Entry 3A2V (X-ray diffraction, 1.65 A resolution); this record covers chains A and C of the 10 polymer chains in the assembly.

Chain A (and C):
Protein: Probable peroxiredoxin
Source organism: Aeropyrum pernix
Notes: EC 1.11.1.15; chain C of this document is another copy of the same molecule, construct and numbering; everything in this record applies to it too
UniProtKB: Q9Y9L0 (TDXH_AERPE); residues 2-250 here = UniProt positions 2-250
Sequence (249 residues; numbered 2 to 250; the number before each row is that of its first residue):
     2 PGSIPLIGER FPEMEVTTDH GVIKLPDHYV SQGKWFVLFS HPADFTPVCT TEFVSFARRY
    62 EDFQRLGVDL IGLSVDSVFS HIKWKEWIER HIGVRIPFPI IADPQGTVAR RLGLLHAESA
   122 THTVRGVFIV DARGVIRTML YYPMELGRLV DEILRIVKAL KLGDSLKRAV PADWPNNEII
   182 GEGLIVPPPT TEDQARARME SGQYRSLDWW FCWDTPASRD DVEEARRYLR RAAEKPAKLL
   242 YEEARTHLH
Not modelled in the structure: 245-250
Sequence notes: engineered mutation Ser207 (Cys in Q9Y9L0)
UniProt features mapped onto this chain:
  - active site: Cys50 (Cysteine sulfenic acid (-SOH) intermediate)
  - binding site (substrate): Arg126
  - mutagenesis: Cys50 (C50S: Abolishes enzyme activity), Cys213 (C213S: Abolishes enzyme activity)
Small-molecule neighbours: peroxide ion (PER): Thr47, Pro48, Val49, Cys50, Arg126

Interface between chain A and chain C:
Pairs across the interface - 15 pairs, chain A then chain C:
  Pro189(A) - Phe80(C)  hydrophobic
  Pro190(A) - Phe80(C)
  Thr191(A) - Thr19(C)
  Thr192(A) - Asp20(C)
  Thr192(A) - His21(C)
  Thr192(A) - Gly22(C)
  Thr192(A) - Ile83(C)
  Glu193(A) - Asp20(C)  hydrogen bond (backbone-backbone)
  Glu193(A) - Ile83(C)
  Glu193(A) - Lys86(C)
  Glu193(A) - Arg96(C)  salt bridge
  Asp209(A) - Lys84(C)  salt bridge
  Trp210(A) - Ile83(C)  hydrophobic
  Trp210(A) - Lys84(C)
  Trp210(A) - Glu87(C)  hydrogen bond
Interface residues without a listed pair, chain A (9 interface residues in all): Arg197, Trp211
Interface residues without a listed pair, chain C (11 interface residues in all): Val79

In short:
The interface between chain A and chain C involves 9 residues on one side and 11 on the other, with 2 hydrogen
bonds and 2 salt bridges. Polar pairs include Glu193(A)-Arg96(C), Asp209(A)-Lys84(C) and Trp210(A)-Glu87(C).
Ligands of chain A: peroxide ion.
Both chains are Probable peroxiredoxin (Aeropyrum pernix). Entry 3A2V (Peroxiredoxin (C207S) from Aeropyrum
pernix K1 complexed with hydrogen peroxide) was determined by X-ray diffraction, deposited together with 3A2W,
3A2X and 3A5W.
